Entry 5AQ5 (X-ray diffraction, 2.30 A resolution); this record covers chains A and B of the 3 polymer chains in the assembly.

# Chain A (and B)
Molecule: L-shaped tail fiber protein PB8
Organism: Escherichia phage T5
Notes: fragment: c-terminal domain, unp 970-1263; chain B of this document is another copy of the same molecule, construct and numbering; everything in this record applies to it too
UniProt: Q66LT2 (FIBL_BPT5); residues 970-1263 here = UniProt positions 970-1263
Amino-acid sequence (328 residues; numbered 936 to 1263; the number before each row is that of its first residue):
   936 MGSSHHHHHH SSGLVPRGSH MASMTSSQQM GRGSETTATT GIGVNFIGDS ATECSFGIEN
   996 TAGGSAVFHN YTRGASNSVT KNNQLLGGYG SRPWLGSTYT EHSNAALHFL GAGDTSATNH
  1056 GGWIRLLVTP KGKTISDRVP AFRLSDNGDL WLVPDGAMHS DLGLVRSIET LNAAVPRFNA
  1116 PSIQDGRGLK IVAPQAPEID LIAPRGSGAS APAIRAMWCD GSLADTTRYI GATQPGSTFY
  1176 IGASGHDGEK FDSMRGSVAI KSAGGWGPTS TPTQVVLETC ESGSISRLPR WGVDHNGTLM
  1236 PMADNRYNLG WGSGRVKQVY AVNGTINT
Disordered / not traced: 936-988 (chain B: 936-987)
Construct notes: expression tag (936-969)

# Interface between chain A and chain B
Pairs across the interface (344):
  I993(A) with C989(B); F991(B), hydrophobic
  E994(A) with Y1034(B), hydrogen bond
  N995(A) with E988(B); C989(B), hydrogen bond
  G999(A) with E988(B)
  S1000(A) with E988(B); C989(B), hydrogen bond (backbone-backbone)
  A1001(A) with C989(B)
  V1002(A) with C989(B); S990(B); F991(B), hydrogen bond (backbone-backbone)
  F1003(A) with F991(B), hydrophobic; G992(B); I993(B), hydrophobic; F1003(B), hydrophobic
  H1004(A) with S990(B); F991(B), hydrogen bond (backbone-backbone); G992(B); I993(B), hydrogen bond (backbone-backbone)
  N1005(A) with I993(B); A1001(B), hydrogen bond (side chain-backbone)
  Y1006(A) with I993(B), hydrogen bond (backbone-backbone); E994(B); N995(B), hydrogen bond (backbone-backbone); A1001(B)
  T1007(A) with N995(B); G999(B); A1001(B)
  R1008(A) with E994(B), salt bridge; N995(B); T996(B); G998(B)
  G1009(A) with G998(B)
  Q1019(A) with G998(B), hydrogen bond (side chain-backbone)
  L1020(A) with S1000(B); V1002(B), hydrophobic
  G1022(A) with A1001(B)
  G1023(A) with A1001(B); V1002(B); F1003(B), hydrogen bond (backbone-backbone)
  Y1024(A) with F1003(B); Y1024(B); F1044(B)
  G1025(A) with F1003(B), hydrogen bond (backbone-backbone); H1004(B); N1005(B), hydrogen bond (backbone-backbone); Y1024(B); F1044(B)
  S1026(A) with N1005(B); L1021(B); F1044(B)
  R1027(A) with H1004(B); N1005(B), hydrogen bond (backbone-backbone); Y1006(B), hydrogen bond; T1007(B)
  P1028(A) with T1015(B); T1050(B)
  W1029(A) with T1007(B), hydrogen bond (backbone-backbone); R1008(B); N1012(B), hydrogen bond (side chain-backbone); S1013(B); V1014(B); T1015(B), hydrogen bond (backbone-backbone); T1050(B)
  L1030(A) with V1014(B); T1050(B); S1051(B); H1055(B)
  G1031(A) with N1012(B)
  Y1034(A) with Y1006(B), hydrophobic; T1007(B); R1008(B), hydrogen bond
  T1035(A) with H1055(B)
  S1038(A) with H1004(B)
  N1039(A) with L1021(B); H1055(B), hydrogen bond (side chain-backbone); G1056(B), hydrogen bond (side chain-backbone); G1057(B)
  A1040(A) with F1044(B), hydrophobic
  A1041(A) with F1044(B); I1059(B)
  L1042(A) with F1044(B)
  L1061(A) with I1059(B), hydrophobic; L1079(B), hydrophobic
  L1062(A) with I1059(B)
  V1063(A) with G1057(B); W1058(B), hydrophobic; I1059(B), hydrophobic; L1079(B); S1080(B); D1081(B)
  T1064(A) with H1055(B); G1056(B); G1057(B), hydrogen bond (backbone-backbone); D1081(B)
  P1065(A) with G1056(B); D1081(B)
  K1066(A) with A1047(B); G1048(B); N1054(B); D1081(B), hydrogen bond (backbone-side chain)
  G1067(A) with T1053(B); N1054(B), hydrogen bond (backbone-side chain)
  K1068(A) with T1053(B); N1054(B); H1055(B), hydrogen bond (backbone-backbone); G1056(B)
  T1069(A) with A1052(B); T1053(B); H1055(B)
  I1070(A) with H1055(B), hydrogen bond (backbone-side chain)
  A1076(A) with G1083(B)
  F1077(A) with F1077(B), hydrophobic; L1079(B), hydrophobic
  L1087(A) with G1083(B); L1085(B), hydrophobic; G1123(B); L1124(B)
  P1089(A) with N1082(B); G1083(B); D1084(B); G1121(B)
  D1090(A) with N1082(B), hydrogen bond (backbone-backbone)
  G1091(A) with A1159(B)
  A1092(A) with L1158(B); A1159(B)
  M1093(A) with L1158(B)
  H1094(A) with L1158(B), hydrogen bond (backbone-backbone); A1159(B); D1160(B); T1161(B); R1163(B)
  D1096(A) with R1163(B), salt bridge
  L1097(A) with L1158(B); R1163(B)
  V1110(A) with L1158(B), hydrophobic; R1163(B)
  R1112(A) with Y1164(B); I1165(B)
  F1113(A) with I1165(B), hydrophobic
  A1115(A) with M1152(B), hydrophobic
  Q1119(A) with R1150(B); M1152(B)
  R1122(A) with R1150(B)
  L1124(A) with L1124(B), hydrophobic
  I1126(A) with R1122(B)
  A1128(A) with R1122(B)
  A1131(A) with R1122(B)
  P1132(A) with R1122(B)
  E1133(A) with Q1119(B); R1122(B), salt bridge; G1123(B); L1124(B), hydrogen bond (backbone-backbone)
  I1134(A) with L1124(B); I1134(B), hydrophobic
  D1135(A) with Q1119(B), hydrogen bond; L1124(B), hydrogen bond (backbone-backbone); K1125(B), salt bridge; I1126(B), hydrogen bond (backbone-backbone)
  L1136(A) with I1126(B); P1132(B)
  I1137(A) with F1113(B), hydrophobic; I1126(B), hydrogen bond (backbone-backbone); V1127(B); A1128(B), hydrogen bond (backbone-backbone); P1132(B)
  A1138(A) with Q1130(B); P1132(B)
  P1139(A) with A1128(B); Q1130(B), hydrogen bond (backbone-backbone)
  R1140(A) with Q1130(B)
  G1143(A) with Q1130(B)
  A1144(A) with Q1130(B), hydrogen bond (backbone-side chain)
  S1145(A) with Q1130(B)
  A1146(A) with Q1130(B), hydrogen bond (backbone-backbone); A1131(B)
  P1147(A) with Q1130(B); P1132(B)
  A1148(A) with P1132(B), hydrogen bond (backbone-backbone); E1133(B); I1134(B), hydrogen bond (backbone-backbone)
  I1149(A) with I1134(B)
  R1150(A) with E1133(B), salt bridge; I1134(B), hydrogen bond (backbone-backbone); D1135(B), salt bridge; L1136(B), hydrogen bond (backbone-backbone)
  A1151(A) with L1136(B); P1147(B), hydrophobic
  M1152(A) with L1136(B), hydrogen bond (backbone-backbone); I1137(B); A1138(B), hydrogen bond (backbone-backbone)
  W1153(A) with S1145(B); P1147(B)
  C1154(A) with A1138(B); P1139(B), hydrophobic; R1140(B), hydrogen bond (backbone-backbone); S1145(B), hydrogen bond (backbone-side chain)
  D1155(A) with R1140(B), salt bridge
  G1156(A) with P1139(B); R1140(B), hydrogen bond (backbone-backbone); G1141(B), hydrogen bond (backbone-backbone)
  Q1169(A) with R1140(B)
  G1171(A) with A1144(B)
  S1172(A) with S1145(B)
  T1173(A) with S1145(B), hydrogen bond (backbone-backbone); A1146(B); P1147(B)
  F1174(A) with L1136(B), hydrophobic; P1147(B)
  Y1175(A) with P1147(B), hydrogen bond (backbone-backbone); A1148(B); I1149(B), hydrogen bond (backbone-backbone)
  I1176(A) with I1149(B); I1176(B), hydrophobic; I1195(B)
  G1177(A) with I1149(B), hydrogen bond (backbone-backbone); R1150(B); A1151(B), hydrogen bond (backbone-backbone); F1174(B); I1195(B)
  A1178(A) with A1151(B); W1153(B), hydrophobic; I1195(B), hydrophobic
  S1179(A) with R1150(B), hydrogen bond; A1151(B), hydrogen bond (backbone-backbone); M1152(B); W1153(B), hydrogen bond (backbone-backbone)
  G1180(A) with W1153(B); T1168(B); W1201(B)
  H1181(A) with W1153(B), hydrogen bond (backbone-backbone); C1154(B); I1165(B); G1166(B); A1167(B); T1168(B), hydrogen bond (backbone-backbone); W1201(B)
  D1182(A) with A1167(B); G1202(B); P1203(B)
  G1183(A) with A1167(B)
  E1184(A) with P1203(B)
  F1186(A) with M1152(B), hydrophobic; W1153(B); C1154(B), hydrophobic
  M1189(A) with A1148(B), hydrophobic; I1149(B); R1150(B)
  R1190(A) with W1201(B); T1206(B), hydrogen bond; T1208(B), hydrogen bond (backbone-side chain)
  G1191(A) with I1195(B); T1208(B)
  S1192(A) with I1195(B); V1210(B)
  V1193(A) with V1193(B), hydrophobic
  L1212(A) with V1228(B), hydrophobic
  E1213(A) with V1210(B)
  T1214(A) with T1208(B); Q1209(B); V1210(B); V1228(B); D1229(B), hydrogen bond (side chain-backbone); H1230(B), hydrogen bond (side chain-backbone)
  C1215(A) with T1206(B), hydrogen bond (side chain-backbone); P1207(B); T1208(B), hydrogen bond (backbone-side chain); H1230(B)
  E1216(A) with H1230(B), hydrogen bond (backbone-backbone); N1231(B)
  S1217(A) with S1205(B); P1207(B); H1230(B), hydrogen bond (backbone-side chain)
  G1218(A) with T1204(B); S1205(B), hydrogen bond (backbone-side chain)
  S1219(A) with T1204(B), hydrogen bond (backbone-backbone); S1205(B); T1206(B), hydrogen bond (backbone-backbone)
  I1220(A) with P1203(B); T1204(B); S1205(B); T1206(B)
  R1225(A) with V1228(B); H1230(B), hydrogen bond (side chain-backbone); G1232(B)
  W1226(A) with G1232(B), hydrogen bond (side chain-backbone); L1234(B)
  N1240(A) with V1257(B)
  Y1242(A) with N1231(B); G1232(B)
  N1243(A) with T1233(B); L1234(B), hydrogen bond (backbone-backbone)
  L1244(A) with W1226(B), hydrophobic; L1234(B); L1244(B), hydrophobic
  G1245(A) with T1233(B); L1234(B), hydrogen bond (backbone-backbone)
  W1246(A) with M1235(B)
  G1247(A) with D1239(B)
  S1248(A) with D1239(B)
  G1249(A) with P1236(B); D1239(B)
  R1250(A) with P1236(B); D1239(B), salt bridge; N1240(B), hydrogen bond (backbone-backbone); T1263(B), hydrogen bond (side chain-backbone)
  V1251(A) with W1226(B), hydrophobic; P1236(B); Y1242(B); N1243(B); L1244(B)
  K1252(A) with N1240(B); R1241(B); Y1242(B), hydrogen bond (backbone-backbone); N1243(B)
  Q1253(A) with N1243(B), hydrogen bond (backbone-side chain); L1244(B), hydrogen bond (backbone-backbone)
  V1254(A) with L1244(B)
  Y1255(A) with N1243(B); L1244(B), hydrogen bond (backbone-backbone); G1245(B); W1246(B); G1247(B); R1250(B); V1251(B), hydrogen bond (backbone-backbone)
  A1256(A) with V1251(B)
  V1257(A) with R1250(B); V1251(B), hydrogen bond (backbone-backbone); K1252(B)
  N1258(A) with K1252(B), hydrogen bond (backbone-backbone); Q1253(B), hydrogen bond
  I1261(A) with V1254(B); A1256(B); N1258(B); G1259(B); I1261(B), hydrophobic
  N1262(A) with Q1253(B), hydrogen bond; V1254(B), hydrogen bond (backbone-backbone); Y1255(B); A1256(B), hydrogen bond (backbone-backbone)
  T1263(A) with A1256(B); V1257(B); G1259(B)
Other interface residues (no listed pair), chain A (153 interface residues in all): F991, A1010, S1011, N1012, L1085, L1106, P1116, V1127, S1157, L1158, D1187, S1188, L1234
Other interface residues (no listed pair), chain B (143 interface residues in all): A997, G1022, L1042, W1086, R1101, P1129, A1238

# Overview
153 residues of chain A face 143 of chain B across their interface, with 85 hydrogen bonds and 8 salt bridges.
Polar pairs include R1008(A)-E994(B), D1096(A)-R1163(B) and E1133(A)-R1122(B).
Both chains are L-shaped tail fiber protein PB8 (Escherichia phage T5). Entry 5AQ5 (Structure of the
Carboxy-Terminal Domain of the Bacteriophage T5 L- Shaped Tail Fibre) was determined by X-ray diffraction,
deposited together with 4UW7 and 4UW8.
